PDB entry 1D4M | X-ray diffraction, 2.90 A resolution | chains 2 and 3 of the 4 polymer chains in the assembly

== Chain 2 ==
Name: Protein (coxsackievirus A9)
From: Human coxsackievirus A9
Notes: fragment: vp2
UniProtKB: P21404 (POLG_CXA9); residues 1-261 here correspond to UniProt positions 69-329 (UniProt number = residue number + 68)
Chain sequence (261 residues; each row starts with the number of its first residue):
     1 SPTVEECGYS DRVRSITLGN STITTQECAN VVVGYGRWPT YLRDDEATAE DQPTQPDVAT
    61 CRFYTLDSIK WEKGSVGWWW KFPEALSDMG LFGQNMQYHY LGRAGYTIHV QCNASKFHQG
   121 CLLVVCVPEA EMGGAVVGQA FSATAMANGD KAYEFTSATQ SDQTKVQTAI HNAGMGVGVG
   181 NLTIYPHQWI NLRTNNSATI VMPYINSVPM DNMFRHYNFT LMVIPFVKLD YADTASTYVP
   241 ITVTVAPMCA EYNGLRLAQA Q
Disordered / not traced: 1-9

== Chain 3 ==
Name: Protein (coxsackievirus A9)
From: Human coxsackievirus A9
Notes: fragment: vp3
UniProtKB: P21404 (POLG_CXA9); residues 1-238 here correspond to UniProt positions 330-567 (UniProt number = residue number + 329)
Chain sequence (238 residues; row label = number of the first residue in the row):
     1 GLPTMNTPGS TQFLTSDDFQ SPCALPQFDV TPSMNIPGEV KNLMEIAEVD SVVPVNNVQD
    61 TTDQMEMFRI PVTINAPLQQ QVFGLRLQPG LDSVFKHTLL GEILNYYAHW SGSMKLTFVF
   121 CGSAMATGKF LIAYSPPGAN PPKTRKDAML GTHIIWDIGL QSSCVLCVPW ISQTHYRLVQ
   181 QDEYTSAGYV TCWYQTGMIV PPGTPNSSSI MCFASACNDF SVRMLRDTPF ISQDNKLQ
Residues lining bound ligands: compound iv (W71; 5-(7-(4-(4,5-dihydro-2-oxazolyl)phenoxy)heptyl)-3-methyl isoxazole): L178, D182, Y184
Reported in the primary citation:
  - binding site for compound iv: L178

== Interface between chain 2 and chain 3 ==
Contacting residue pairs (75; chain 2 residue first):
  Y35(2) with G38(3)
  R37(2) with N35(3), hydrogen bond (side chain-backbone); P37(3)
  E46(2) with M34(3); N35(3), hydrogen bond (side chain-backbone)
  K116(2) with S123(3); A124(3), hydrogen bond (backbone-backbone); M125(3), hydrogen bond (backbone-backbone)
  F117(2) with S123(3); M125(3), hydrophobic; P202(3); G203(3); T204(3); P205(3)
  H118(2) with S123(3)
  Q119(2) with C121(3); G122(3); S123(3); P205(3); S207(3); S208(3), hydrogen bond
  G120(2) with C121(3)
  C121(2) with C121(3), hydrophobic; M211(3), hydrophobic
  I170(2) with M65(3), hydrophobic
  H171(2) with Q64(3)
  V179(2) with M65(3), hydrophobic; F68(3), hydrophobic
  G180(2) with S51(3); V52(3), hydrogen bond (backbone-backbone); F68(3)
  N181(2) with S51(3); H97(3), hydrogen bond (side chain-backbone); T98(3); L99(3), hydrogen bond (side chain-backbone)
  T183(2) with V49(3); D50(3), hydrogen bond (side chain-backbone); S51(3)
  I184(2) with V49(3), hydrophobic; L99(3), hydrophobic
  W189(2) with V52(3), hydrophobic; M211(3), hydrophobic; F213(3), hydrophobic
  N191(2) with V119(3); F120(3), hydrogen bond (side chain-backbone); C121(3)
  R193(2) with F120(3); G122(3); S123(3), hydrogen bond (side chain-backbone); A124(3); A126(3); I158(3); G159(3), hydrogen bond (side chain-backbone)
  T194(2) with L160(3); S162(3)
  Y204(2) with P37(3)
  N206(2) with M34(3); I36(3)
  S207(2) with M34(3)
  V208(2) with M34(3)
  P209(2) with M34(3)
  P225(2) with R69(3)
  F226(2) with V52(3), hydrophobic; F68(3), hydrophobic; R69(3), hydrogen bond (backbone-side chain); M211(3), hydrophobic
  V227(2) with R69(3); C121(3), hydrophobic; S209(3)
  K228(2) with R69(3)
  D230(2) with P205(3)
  Y231(2) with P205(3), hydrophobic
  A232(2) with G203(3); T204(3)
  D233(2) with G203(3)
Interface residues without a listed pair, chain 2 (36 interface residues in all): P203, I205, I224
Interface residues without a listed pair, chain 3 (39 interface residues in all): I46, P201

== Summary ==
36 residues of chain 2 face 39 of chain 3 across their interface; the contacts include 13 hydrogen bonds.
Among the polar pairs are R37(2)-N35(3), E46(2)-N35(3) and Q119(2)-S208(3). Ligands of chain 3: compound iv.
From the paper: a binding site for compound iv at L178(3).
Here chain 2 is Protein (coxsackievirus A9) and chain 3 is Protein (coxsackievirus A9), both from Human
coxsackievirus A9. Entry 1D4M (The crystal structure of coxsackievirus A9 to 2.9 A resolution) was determined
by X-ray diffraction.
